Entry 5HSQ (X-ray diffraction, 1.85 A resolution); this record covers chain A.

Chain A:
Molecule: Bacteriophytochrome protein
Source organism: Agrobacterium fabrum
Reference sequence: Q7CY45 (Q7CY45_AGRFC); residues 10-504 here correspond to UniProt positions 1-495 (UniProt number = residue number - 9)
Amino-acid sequence (503 residues; row label = number of the first residue in the row):
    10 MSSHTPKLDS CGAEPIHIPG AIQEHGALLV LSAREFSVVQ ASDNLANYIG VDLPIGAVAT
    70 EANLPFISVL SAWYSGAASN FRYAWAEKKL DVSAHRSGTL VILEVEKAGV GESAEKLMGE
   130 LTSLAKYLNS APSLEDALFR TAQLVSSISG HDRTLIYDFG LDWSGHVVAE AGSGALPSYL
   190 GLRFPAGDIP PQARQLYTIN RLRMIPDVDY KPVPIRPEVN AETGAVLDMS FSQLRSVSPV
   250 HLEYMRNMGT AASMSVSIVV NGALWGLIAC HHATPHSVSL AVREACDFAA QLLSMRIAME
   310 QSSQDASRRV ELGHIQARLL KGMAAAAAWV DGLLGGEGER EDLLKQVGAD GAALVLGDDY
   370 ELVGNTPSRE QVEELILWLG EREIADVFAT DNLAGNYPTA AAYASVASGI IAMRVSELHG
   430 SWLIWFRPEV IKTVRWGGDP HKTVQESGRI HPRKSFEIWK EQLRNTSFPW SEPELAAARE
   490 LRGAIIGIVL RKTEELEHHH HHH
Unresolved in the structure: 10-16, 505-512
Covalently attached groups: biliverdine ix alpha (BLA) linked to Cys20
Differences from the reference sequence: engineered mutation Ala86 (Glu77 in Q7CY45), Ala87 (Glu78 in Q7CY45), Ala336 (Glu327 in Q7CY45), Ala337 (Lys328 in Q7CY45); expression tag (505-512)
Bound ions: Ca2+: Asp167, Phe168
Small-molecule neighbours: biliverdine ix alpha (BLA): Glu23, Ile25, Leu164, Tyr166, Val176, Tyr188, Phe193, Gly196, Asp197, Ile198, Pro199, Ala202, Tyr206, Arg212, Ile214, Arg244, Val246, Ser247, Val249, His250, Tyr253, Met254, Met257, Ser262, Met263, Ser264, Leu276, His280, Thr452, Ile459, His460, Pro461
Reported in the primary citation:
  - binding site for biliverdine ix alpha: Cys20, Asp197, Pro461
  - contacts within the chain: Asp197-Arg462 (salt bridge)
  - conformationally variable residues (domain motion, helix shift): Met308, Trp445 to Trp468

Summary:
Biliverdine ix alpha is covalently linked to Cys20. Asp167 and Phe168 form the Ca2+ site. The paper reports a
binding site for biliverdine ix alpha at Cys20, Asp197 and Pro461; conformational variability at Met308 and
Trp445.
Chain A is Bacteriophytochrome protein (Agrobacterium fabrum); the structure, The surface engineered
photosensory module (PAS-GAF-PHY) of the bacterial phytochrome Agp1 (AtBphP1) in the Pr form ..., was
determined by X-ray diffraction, deposited together with 5I5L.
